PDB entry 1PMU | X-ray diffraction, 2.70 A resolution | chain A

[Chain A]
Name: Mitogen-activated protein kinase 10
Organism: Homo sapiens
Notes: EC 2.7.1.-
Reference sequence: P53779 (MK10_HUMAN); residue numbers follow UniProt; this construct covers 40-401
Chain sequence (364 residues; row label = number of the first residue in the row):
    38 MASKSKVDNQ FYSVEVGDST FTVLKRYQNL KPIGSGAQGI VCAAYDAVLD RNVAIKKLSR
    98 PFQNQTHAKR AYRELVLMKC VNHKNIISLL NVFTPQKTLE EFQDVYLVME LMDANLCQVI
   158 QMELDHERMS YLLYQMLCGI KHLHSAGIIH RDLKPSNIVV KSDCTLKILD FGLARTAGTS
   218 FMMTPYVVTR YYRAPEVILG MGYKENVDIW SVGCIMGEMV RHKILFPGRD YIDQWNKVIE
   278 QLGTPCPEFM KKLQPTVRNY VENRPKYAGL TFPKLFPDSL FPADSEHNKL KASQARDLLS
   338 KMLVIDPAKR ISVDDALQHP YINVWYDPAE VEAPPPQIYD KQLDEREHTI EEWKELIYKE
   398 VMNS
Not modelled in the structure: 38-44, 214-221, 375-380, 401
Differences from the reference sequence: cloning artifact (38-39)
Residues lining bound ligands: 9-(4-hydroxyphenyl)-2,7-phenanthroline (9HP): I70, G73, A74, Q75, V78, A91, I124, M146, E147, L148, M149, D150, A151, N152, Q155, V196, L206
Curated features (UniProtKB/Swiss-Prot):
  - motif: T221 to Y223 (TXY)
  - active site: D189 (Proton acceptor)
  - binding site (ATP): I70 to V78, K93
  - modified residue: T221 (Phosphothreonine), Y223 (Phosphotyrosine)
What the authors report for this chain:
  - binding site for 9-(4-hydroxyphenyl)-2,7-phenanthroline: Q75, M149, Q155
  - specificity-determining residues: I70, Q155, V196 (proposed by the authors, not directly observed)
  - conformationally variable residues (loop rearrangement): I70 to I77

[Overview]
Ligands of chain A: 9-(4-hydroxyphenyl)-2,7-phenanthroline. Curated annotation (UniProt) lists active-site
residue D189 and 10 ATP-binding residues. The paper reports a binding site for
9-(4-hydroxyphenyl)-2,7-phenanthroline at Q75, M149 and Q155; specificity determinants I70, Q155 and V196.
Chain A is Mitogen-activated protein kinase 10 (Homo sapiens); the structure, The crystal structure of JNK3 in
complex with a phenantroline inhibitor, was determined by X-ray diffraction, deposited together with 1PMN and
1PMV.
